Entry 7BG6 (electron microscopy, 2.60 A resolution); this record covers chains 3 and 4 of the 5 polymer chains in the assembly.

Chain 3:
Molecule: Genome polyprotein
From: Human rhinovirus 14
Notes: EC 3.4.22.29, 3.6.1.15, 3.4.22.28, 2.7.7.48
UniProt: P03303 (POLG_HRV14); residues 1-236 here correspond to UniProt positions 332-567 (UniProt number = residue number + 331)
Chain sequence (236 residues; each row starts with the number of its first residue):
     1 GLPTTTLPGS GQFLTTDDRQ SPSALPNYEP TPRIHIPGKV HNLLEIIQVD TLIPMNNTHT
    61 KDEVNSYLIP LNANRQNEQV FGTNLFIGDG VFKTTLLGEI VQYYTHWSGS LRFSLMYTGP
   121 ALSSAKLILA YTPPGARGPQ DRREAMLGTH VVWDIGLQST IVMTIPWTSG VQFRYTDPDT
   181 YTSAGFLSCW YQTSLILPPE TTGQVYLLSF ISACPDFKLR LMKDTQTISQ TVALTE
Curated features (UniProtKB/Swiss-Prot):
  - region: Ala233 to Glu236 (Amphipathic alpha-helix)

Chain 4:
Molecule: Genome polyprotein
From: Human rhinovirus 14
Notes: EC 3.4.22.29, 3.6.1.15, 3.4.22.28, 2.7.7.48
UniProt: P03303 (POLG_HRV14); residues 1-68 here correspond to UniProt positions 2-69 (UniProt number = residue number + 1)
Chain sequence (68 residues; numbered 1 to 68; the number before each row is that of its first residue):
     1 GAQVSTQKSG SHENQNILTN GSNQTFTVIN YYKDAASTSS AGQSLSMDPS KFTEPVKDLM
    61 LKGAPALN
Not modelled in the structure: 1-28
Curated features (UniProtKB/Swiss-Prot):
  - site: Asn68 (Cleavage)
  - lipidation: Gly1 (N-myristoyl glycine)

Interface between chain 3 and chain 4:
Residue-residue contacts - 33 pairs, chain 3 then chain 4:
  Asp18(3) - Ser39(4)
  Asp18(3) - Ser40(4)  hydrogen bond (side chain-backbone)
  Gln20(3) - Ile29(4)  hydrogen bond (side chain-backbone)
  Gln20(3) - Asn30(4)
  Gln20(3) - Tyr31(4)  hydrogen bond (side chain-backbone)
  Gln20(3) - Tyr32(4)
  Gln20(3) - Ser37(4)
  Ser21(3) - Tyr32(4)
  Ser21(3) - Ser37(4)  hydrogen bond (backbone-side chain)
  Pro22(3) - Tyr32(4)
  Pro22(3) - Ser37(4)
  Ser23(3) - Asp34(4)  hydrogen bond
  Ser23(3) - Ser37(4)  hydrogen bond (backbone-side chain)
  Leu25(3) - Asp34(4)
  Pro26(3) - Asp34(4)
  Asn27(3) - Asp34(4)  hydrogen bond (backbone-side chain)
  Gly38(3) - Phe52(4)
  Lys39(3) - Lys51(4)  hydrogen bond (backbone-side chain)
  Lys39(3) - Phe52(4)
  Val40(3) - Phe52(4)  hydrophobic
  His41(3) - Ser44(4)
  His41(3) - Ser46(4)  hydrogen bond (side chain-backbone)
  Asn42(3) - Met47(4)
  Glu45(3) - Asp48(4)  hydrogen bond (side chain-backbone)
  Glu45(3) - Pro49(4)
  Glu45(3) - Lys51(4)  salt bridge
  Glu45(3) - Phe52(4)
  Gln48(3) - Pro49(4)
  Gln48(3) - Thr53(4)
  Val49(3) - Phe52(4)  hydrophobic
  Val49(3) - Thr53(4)
  Gln158(3) - Pro65(4)
  Gln158(3) - Ala66(4)
Other interface residues (no listed pair), chain 3 (18 interface residues in all): Ile46
Other interface residues (no listed pair), chain 4 (23 interface residues in all): Ala36, Thr38, Gln43, Ala64, Leu67

Overview:
The interface between chain 3 and chain 4 involves 18 residues on one side and 23 on the other, with 10
hydrogen bonds and 1 salt bridge. Polar contacts include Glu45(3)-Lys51(4), Asp18(3)-Ser40(4) and
Gln20(3)-Ile29(4).
Chain 3 is Genome polyprotein and chain 4 is Genome polyprotein, both from Human rhinovirus 14; the structure,
HRV14 native particle solved by cryoEM, was determined by electron microscopy together with 7BG7, 7NUL, 7NUM,
7NUN, 7NUO and 7NUQ from the same study.
